Entry 8X2W (X-ray diffraction, 1.40 A resolution); this record covers chain A.

== Chain A ==
Protein: the ancestral GH19 chitinase, Anc4+LoopII (P12K/N13H/S58T/N193G/Y194F/D197R)
Source organism: synthetic construct
Chain sequence (232 residues; numbered 0 to 231; the number before each row is that of its first residue; numbering starts at 0):
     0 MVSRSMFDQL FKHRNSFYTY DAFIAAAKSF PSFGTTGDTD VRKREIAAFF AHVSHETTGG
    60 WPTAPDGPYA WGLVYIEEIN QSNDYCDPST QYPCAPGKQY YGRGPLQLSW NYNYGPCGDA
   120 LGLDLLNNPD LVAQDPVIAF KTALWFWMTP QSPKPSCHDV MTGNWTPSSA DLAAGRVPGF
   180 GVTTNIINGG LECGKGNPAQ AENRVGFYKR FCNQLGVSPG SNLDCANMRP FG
Disulfides: C85-C93, C192-C224

== Overview ==
Chain A is the ancestral GH19 chitinase, Anc4+LoopII (P12K/N13H/S58T/N193G/Y194F/D197R) (synthetic construct);
the structure, Crystal structure of the ancestral GH19 chitinase, Anc4+LoopII
(P12K/N13H/S58T/N193G/Y194F/D197R), was determined by X-ray diffraction, deposited together with 8X2V, 8HNE
and 8HNF.
